Entry 9GZO (electron microscopy, 3.15 A resolution); this record covers chains A and B of the 5 polymer chains in the assembly.

[Chain A]
Molecule: DNA-directed RNA polymerase, mitochondrial
From: Homo sapiens
Notes: EC 2.7.7.6
UniProtKB: O00411 (RPOM_HUMAN); numbering as in UniProt (aligned over 43-1230)
Amino-acid sequence (1188 residues; each row starts with the number of its first residue):
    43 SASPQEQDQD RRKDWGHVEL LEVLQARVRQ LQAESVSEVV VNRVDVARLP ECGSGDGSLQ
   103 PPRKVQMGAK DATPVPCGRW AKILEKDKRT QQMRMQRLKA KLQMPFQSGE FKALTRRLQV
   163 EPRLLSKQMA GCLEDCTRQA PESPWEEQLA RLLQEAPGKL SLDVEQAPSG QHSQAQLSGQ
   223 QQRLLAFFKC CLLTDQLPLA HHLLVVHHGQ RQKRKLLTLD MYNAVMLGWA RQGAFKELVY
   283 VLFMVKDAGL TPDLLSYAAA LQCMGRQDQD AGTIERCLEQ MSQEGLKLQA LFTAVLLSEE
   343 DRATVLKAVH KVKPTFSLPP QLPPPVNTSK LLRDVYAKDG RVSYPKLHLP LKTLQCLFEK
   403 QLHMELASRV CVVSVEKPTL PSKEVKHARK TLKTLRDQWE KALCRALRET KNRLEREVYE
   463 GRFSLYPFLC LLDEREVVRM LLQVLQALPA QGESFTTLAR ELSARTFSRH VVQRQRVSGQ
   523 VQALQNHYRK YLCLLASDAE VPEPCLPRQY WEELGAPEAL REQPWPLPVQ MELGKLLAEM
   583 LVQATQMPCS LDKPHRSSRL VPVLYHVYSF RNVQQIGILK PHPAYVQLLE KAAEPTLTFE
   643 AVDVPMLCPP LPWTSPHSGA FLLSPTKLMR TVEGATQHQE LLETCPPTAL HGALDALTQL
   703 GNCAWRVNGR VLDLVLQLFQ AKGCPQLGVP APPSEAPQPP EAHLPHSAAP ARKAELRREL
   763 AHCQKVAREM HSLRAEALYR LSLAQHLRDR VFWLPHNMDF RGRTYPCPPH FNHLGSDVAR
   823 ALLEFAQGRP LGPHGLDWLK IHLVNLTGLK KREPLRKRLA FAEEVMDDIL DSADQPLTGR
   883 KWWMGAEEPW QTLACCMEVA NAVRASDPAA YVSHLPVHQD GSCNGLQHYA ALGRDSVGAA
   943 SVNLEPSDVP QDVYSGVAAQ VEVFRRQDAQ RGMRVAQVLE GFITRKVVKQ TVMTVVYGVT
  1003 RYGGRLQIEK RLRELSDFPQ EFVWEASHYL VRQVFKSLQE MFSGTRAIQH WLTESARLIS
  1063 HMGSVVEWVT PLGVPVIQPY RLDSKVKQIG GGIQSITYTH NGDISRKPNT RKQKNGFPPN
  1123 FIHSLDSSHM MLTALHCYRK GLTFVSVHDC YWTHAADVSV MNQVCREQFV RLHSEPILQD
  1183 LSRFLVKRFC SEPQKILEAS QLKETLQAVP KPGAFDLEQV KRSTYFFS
Disordered / not traced: 43-217, 356-365, 560-565, 597-598, 740-761, 1195-1199
Swiss-Prot annotation at these positions:
  - active site: Asp922, Lys991, Asp1151
  - natural variant: Gln149 to Ser1230 (deletion: In COXPD55), His250 (H250D: In COXPD55), Pro566 (P566S: In COXPD55), Ser611 (S611F: In COXPD55), Phe641 (F641L: In COXPD55), Pro742 to Pro747 (deletion: In COXPD55), Pro810 (P810S: In COXPD55; uncertain significance), Asp870 (D870N: In COXPD55; uncertain significance), Cys925 to Ser1230 (deletion: In COXPD55), Arg1013 (R1013C: In COXPD55), Ser1193 (S1193F: In COXPD55)
From the paper describing this entry:
  - conformationally variable residues (domain motion, side-chain flip): Tyr999, Trp1026
  - binding site for Non-template strand DNA: Trp1026
  - mutagenesis - W1026A: decreased catalytic activity

[Chain B]
Molecule: Dimethyladenosine transferase 2, mitochondrial
From: Homo sapiens
Notes: EC 2.1.1.-
UniProtKB: Q9H5Q4 (TFB2M_HUMAN); residue numbers follow UniProt; this construct covers 60-396
Amino-acid sequence (337 residues; each row starts with the number of its first residue):
    60 PPRKASKASL DFKRYVTDRR LAETLAQIYL GKPSRPPHLL LECNPGPGIL TQALLEAGAK
   120 VVALESDKTF IPHLESLGKN LDGKLRVIHC DFFKLDPRSG GVIKPPAMSS RGLFKNLGIE
   180 AVPWTADIPL KVVGMFPSRG EKRALWKLAY DLYSCTSIYK FGRIEVNMFI GEKEFQKLMA
   240 DPGNPDLYHV LSVIWQLACE IKVLHMEPWS SFDIYTRKGP LENPKRRELL DQLQQKLYLI
   300 QMIPRQNLFT KNLTPMNYNI FFHLLKHCFG RRSATVIDHL RSLTPLDARD ILMQIGKQED
   360 EKVVNMHPQD FKTLFETIER SKDCAYKWLY DETLEDR
Disordered / not traced: 60-70, 280-286, 395-396
Swiss-Prot annotation at these positions:
  - region: Arg330, Arg331 (DNA-binding)
  - binding site (S-adenosyl-L-methionine): Val75, Glu124, Asp150
  - mutagenesis: Gly105 (G105A: Abolishes methyltransferase activity), Arg330 (R330A: Impairs transcription initiation; when associated with A-331), Arg331 (R331A: Impairs transcription initiation; when associated with A-330)
From the paper describing this entry:
  - binding site for Non-template strand DNA: Arg157, Ser158, Val161, Lys163, Tyr209
  - mutagenesis - R157G/G160S/V161G/I162S/K163G, R157DEL/S158DEL/G159DEL/G160DEL/V161DEL/I162DEL/K163DEL, S158A/G159A/G160A: abolished catalytic activity
  - mutagenesis - K163A: unchanged catalytic activity
  - mutagenesis - R157A, Y209A: decreased catalytic activity
  - mutagenesis - S158A/G159A/G160A, Y209A: unchanged binding to DNA-directed RNA polymerase, mitochondrial (chain A)
  - mutagenesis - Y209A (7-fold): decreased binding to ATP

[How chain A and chain B interact]
Contacting residue pairs (20):
  Arg601(A) with Pro344(B), hydrogen bond (side chain-backbone); Leu345(B); Asp346(B)
  Tyr607(A) with Arg340(B); Pro344(B); Leu388(B), hydrophobic
  His608(A) with Ser341(B), hydrogen bond (backbone-side chain)
  Val609(A) with Ser341(B)
  Tyr610(A) with His322(B), hydrogen bond (backbone-side chain); His326(B)
  Phe612(A) with His322(B); Lys325(B); His326(B); Glu394(B)
  Arg613(A) with Glu394(B)
  Lys622(A) with Asp390(B), salt bridge
  His624(A) with Pro344(B)
  Pro625(A) with Tyr385(B), hydrophobic
  Gln629(A) with Tyr385(B), hydrogen bond
  Arg770(A) with Glu391(B), hydrogen bond (side chain-backbone)
Other interface residues (no listed pair), chain A (20 interface residues in all): Gln493, Val603, Ser611, Gln617, Ile620, Ala626, Ala763, Gln766
Other interface residues (no listed pair), chain B (18 interface residues in all): Gly329, Arg330, Trp387, Thr392, Leu393

[Summary]
Chain A and chain B form an interface of 20 and 18 residues respectively, with 5 hydrogen bonds and 1 salt
bridge. Polar pairs include Lys622(A)-Asp390(B), Arg601(A)-Pro344(B) and His608(A)-Ser341(B). The paper
reports a binding site for Non-template strand DNA at Trp1026(A) and Arg157(B) among others;
R157G/G160S/V161G/I162S/K163G, R157DEL/S158DEL/G159DEL/G160DEL/V161DEL/I162DEL/K163DEL and S158A/G159A/G160A
of chain B abolish catalytic activity; 7 substitutions were tested in all.
Here chain A is DNA-directed RNA polymerase, mitochondrial and chain B is Dimethyladenosine transferase 2,
mitochondrial, both from Homo sapiens. Entry 9GZO (Cryo-EM structure of the human mitochondrial RNA polymerase
transcription initiation complex (POLRMT/TFB2M/DNA/RNA) without TFAM; and with ...) was determined by electron
microscopy, deposited together with 9GZM, 9GZN, 9R95 and 9R96.
